Entry 7PM4 (electron microscopy, 2.49 A resolution); this record covers chains A and C of the 4 polymer chains in the assembly.

Chain A (and C):
Protein: Tissue alpha-L-fucosidase
From: Homo sapiens
Notes: EC 3.2.1.51; chain C of this document is another copy of the same molecule, construct and numbering; everything in this record applies to it too
UniProtKB: P04066 (FUCO_HUMAN); residues 27-461 here correspond to UniProt positions 32-466 (UniProt number = residue number + 5)
Chain sequence (436 residues; row label = number of the first residue in the row):
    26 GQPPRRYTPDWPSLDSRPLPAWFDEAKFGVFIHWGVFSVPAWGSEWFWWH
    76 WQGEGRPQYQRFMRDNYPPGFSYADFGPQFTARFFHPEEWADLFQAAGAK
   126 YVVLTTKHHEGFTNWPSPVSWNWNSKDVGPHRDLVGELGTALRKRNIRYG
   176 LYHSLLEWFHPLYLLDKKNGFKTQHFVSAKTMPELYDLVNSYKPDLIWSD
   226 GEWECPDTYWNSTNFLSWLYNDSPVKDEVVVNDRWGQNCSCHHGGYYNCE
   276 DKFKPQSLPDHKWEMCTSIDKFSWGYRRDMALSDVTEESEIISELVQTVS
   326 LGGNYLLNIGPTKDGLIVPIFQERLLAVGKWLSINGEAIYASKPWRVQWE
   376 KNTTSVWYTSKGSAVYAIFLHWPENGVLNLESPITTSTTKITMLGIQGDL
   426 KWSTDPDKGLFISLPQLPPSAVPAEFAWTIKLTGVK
Not modelled in the structure: 26-30
Sequence notes: expression tag (26)
Disulfide bonds: C266-C274
Covalently attached groups: N-acetylglucosamine (NAG) linked to N236
Small-molecule neighbours: (2S,3R,4S,5R)-2-methylpiperidine-3,4,5-triol (DFU): F56, H58, E70, W71, H133, H134, Y177, W223, D225, W228, R259, D276, W299
Curated features (UniProtKB/Swiss-Prot):
  - site: C291 (May be important for catalysis)
  - modified residue: T165 (Phosphothreonine)
  - glycosylation (N-linked (GlcNAc...) asparagine): N236, N263, N377
From the paper describing this entry:
  - catalytic residues: D225, D276
  - binding site for (2S,3R,4S,5R)-2-methylpiperidine-3,4,5-triol: W223, D225, D276
  - contacts within the chain: W223-E289 (hydrogen bond), N273-E289 (hydrogen bond)
  - mutagenesis - E289Q: decreased stability (proposed by the authors, not directly observed)
  - mutagenesis - D276N: decreased catalytic activity
  - mutagenesis - E289Q: abolished catalytic activity on pNP-FUC
  - mutagenesis - E289Q (+4.63 +/- 0.09 degC): increased stability in response to DFJ
  - disease-associated variants - G60D: abolished catalytic activity on pNP-alpha-L-Fuc
  - disease-associated variants - S150F (13- to 20-fold): decreased catalytic activity on pNP-alpha-L-Fuc
  - disease-associated variants - G60D (-3.7 +/- 0.2 degC), S150F (-8.6 +/- 0.2 degC): decreased stability
  - disease-associated variants - G60D, S150F: unchanged expression
  - disease-associated variants - S63L: decreased expression
  - disease-associated variants - N329Y, G340E, L405R: abolished expression
  - disease-associated variants - G60D: abolished binding to DFJ
  - disease-associated variants - S150F: increased stability in response to DFJ

Interface between chain A and chain C:
Residue-residue contacts (33; chain A residue first):
  F87(A) with F109(C), hydrophobic
  D90(A) with R108(C)
  N91(A) with R108(C)
  R108(A) with D90(C); N91(C)
  F109(A) with F87(C), hydrophobic; R303(C)
  R303(A) with F109(C); D339(C), salt bridge; L341(C)
  M305(A) with P344(C)
  L307(A) with P344(C); Q347(C); E348(C); L351(C), hydrophobic
  D339(A) with R303(C), salt bridge
  L341(A) with R303(C)
  P344(A) with M305(C); L307(C)
  I345(A) with E348(C)
  Q347(A) with L307(C)
  E348(A) with L307(C); I345(C); E348(C); R349(C), salt bridge
  R349(A) with E348(C), salt bridge
  L351(A) with L307(C), hydrophobic
  W397(A) with P443(C); P444(C)
  P443(A) with W397(C)
  P444(A) with W397(C)
  S445(A) with E450(C)
  E450(A) with S445(C)
Interface residues without a listed pair, chain A (28 interface residues in all): W67, D304, A306, P398, E399, V447, W453
Interface residues without a listed pair, chain C (28 interface residues in all): W67, D304, A306, P398, E399, V447, W453

In short:
The chain A/chain C interface involves 28 residues from each chain, with 4 salt bridges. Polar pairs include
R303(A)-D339(C) and E348(A)-R349(C). Ligands of chain A: (2S,3R,4S,5R)-2-methylpiperidine-3,4,5-triol.
Covalently linked N-acetylglucosamine: at N236(A). From the paper: catalytic residues D225(A) and D276(A);
E289Q, G60D and S150F of chain A reduce stability; 8 substitutions were tested in all.
Both chains are Tissue alpha-L-fucosidase (Homo sapiens). Entry 7PM4 (Cryo-EM structures of human fucosidase
FucA1 reveal insight into substate recognition and catalysis) was determined by electron microscopy, deposited
together with 7PLS.
